PDB entry 3X3N | X-ray diffraction, 2.00 A resolution | chain A

== Chain A ==
Molecule: ESX-1 secretion system protein EccB1
Source organism: Mycobacterium tuberculosis
UniProt: I6Y4Q7 (I6Y4Q7_MYCTU); residues 1-409 here correspond to UniProt positions 72-480 (UniProt number = residue number + 71)
Chain sequence (432 residues; numbered -22 to 409; the number before each row is that of its first residue; numbers below 1 keep their minus sign (Mse-22 is residue -22)):
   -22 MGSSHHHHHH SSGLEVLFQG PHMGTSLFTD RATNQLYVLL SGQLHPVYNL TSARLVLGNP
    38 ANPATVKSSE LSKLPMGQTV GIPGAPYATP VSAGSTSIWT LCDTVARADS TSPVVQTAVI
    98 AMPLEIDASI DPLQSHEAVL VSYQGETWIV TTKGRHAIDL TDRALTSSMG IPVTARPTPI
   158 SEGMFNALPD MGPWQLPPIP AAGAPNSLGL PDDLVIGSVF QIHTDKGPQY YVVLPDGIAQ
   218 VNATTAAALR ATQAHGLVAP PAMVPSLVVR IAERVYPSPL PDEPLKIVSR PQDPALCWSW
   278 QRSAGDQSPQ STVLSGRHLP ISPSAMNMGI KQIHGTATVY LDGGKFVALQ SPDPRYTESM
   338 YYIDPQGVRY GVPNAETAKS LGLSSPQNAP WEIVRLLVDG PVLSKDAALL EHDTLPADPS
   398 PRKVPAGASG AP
Unresolved in the structure: -22 to -7, 327-335, 387-409
Construct notes: expression tag (-22 to 0)
Modified positions: Mse-22 (selenomethionine); Mse0, Mse53, Mse99, Mse146, Mse161, Mse168, Mse240, Mse303, Mse305, Mse337 (selenomethionine; parent Met)
Disulfide bonds: Cys79-Cys274
Metal / ion sites: Ca2+ site 1 near Ser106 (its only coordinating residue here); Ca2+ site 2 near Asp108 (its only coordinating residue here)

== Overview ==
Chain A is ESX-1 secretion system protein EccB1 (Mycobacterium tuberculosis); the structure, Crystal structure
of EccB1 of Mycobacterium tuberculosis in spacegroup P21, was determined by X-ray diffraction, deposited
together with 3X3M.
